Entry 5MWN (X-ray diffraction, 2.20 A resolution); this record covers chains B and C of the 7 polymer chains in the assembly.

== Chain B (and C) ==
Name: Type VI secretion protein
From: Escherichia coli
Notes: chain C of this document is another copy of the same molecule, construct and numbering; everything in this record applies to it too
UniProt: A0A0P7QEP7 (A0A0P7QEP7_ECOLX); residue numbers follow UniProt; this construct covers 1-315
Sequence (315 residues; numbered 1 to 315; the number before each row is that of its first residue):
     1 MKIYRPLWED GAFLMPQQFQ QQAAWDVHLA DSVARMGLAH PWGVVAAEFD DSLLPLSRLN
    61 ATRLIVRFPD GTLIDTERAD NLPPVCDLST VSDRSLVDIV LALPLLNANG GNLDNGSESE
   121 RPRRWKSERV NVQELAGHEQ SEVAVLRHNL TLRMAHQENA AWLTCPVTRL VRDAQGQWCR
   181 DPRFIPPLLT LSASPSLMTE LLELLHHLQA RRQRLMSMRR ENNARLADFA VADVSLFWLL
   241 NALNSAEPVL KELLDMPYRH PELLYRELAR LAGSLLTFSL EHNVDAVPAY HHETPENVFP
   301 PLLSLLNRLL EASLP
Differences from the reference sequence: conflict Leu-202 (Ala in A0A0P7QEP7)
Reported in the primary citation:
  - conformationally variable residues (order/disorder transition): Met-1 to Phe-19, Val-130 to Ala-144
  - self-association interface (contacts with another copy of this molecule): Met-1 to Phe-19, Val-130 to Ala-144

== Chain B / chain C interface ==
Contacting residue pairs (125):
  Trp-8(B) / Glu-134(C)
  Leu-14(B) / Leu-14(C)  hydrophobic
  Met-15(B) / Asp-10(C)
  Pro-16(B) / Trp-8(C)
  Pro-16(B) / Asp-10(C)
  Phe-19(B) / Trp-8(C)
  Phe-19(B) / Phe-19(C)  hydrophobic
  Gln-20(B) / Trp-8(C)
  Ala-23(B) / Gln-22(C)
  Asp-26(B) / Asp-26(C)
  Val-27(B) / Leu-29(C)  hydrophobic
  Ala-30(B) / Val-33(C)
  Ala-34(B) / Val-33(C)  hydrophobic
  Ala-34(B) / Met-36(C)  hydrophobic
  Leu-38(B) / Met-36(C)  hydrophobic
  Pro-41(B) / Met-36(C)  hydrophobic
  Arg-67(B) / Leu-29(C)
  Arg-67(B) / Met-36(C)
  Leu-73(B) / Arg-5(C)  hydrogen bond (backbone-side chain)
  Leu-73(B) / Trp-25(C)
  Leu-73(B) / His-28(C)
  Leu-73(B) / Ser-32(C)
  Asp-75(B) / His-28(C)  salt bridge
  Glu-77(B) / Met-1(C)
  Arg-78(B) / Met-1(C)
  Arg-78(B) / Lys-2(C)  hydrogen bond (backbone-backbone)
  Arg-78(B) / Ile-3(C)  hydrogen bond (backbone-backbone)
  Arg-78(B) / His-28(C)
  Ala-79(B) / Ile-3(C)
  Ala-79(B) / Arg-5(C)
  Ala-79(B) / Trp-25(C)  hydrophobic
  Asp-80(B) / Arg-5(C)  salt bridge
  Trp-125(B) / Leu-7(C)  hydrophobic
  Ser-127(B) / Leu-7(C)
  Val-130(B) / Tyr-4(C)  hydrophobic
  Val-132(B) / Gln-17(C)  hydrogen bond (backbone-side chain)
  Gln-133(B) / Ala-108(C)
  Gln-133(B) / Asn-109(C)  hydrogen bond (side chain-backbone)
  Gln-133(B) / Gly-110(C)
  Glu-134(B) / Pro-16(C)
  Glu-134(B) / Gln-17(C)
  Glu-134(B) / Gln-20(C)  hydrogen bond
  Glu-134(B) / Gly-110(C)
  Leu-135(B) / Gln-20(C)  hydrogen bond (backbone-side chain)
  Leu-135(B) / Asn-107(C)
  Leu-135(B) / Ala-108(C)
  Leu-135(B) / Gly-110(C)
  Leu-135(B) / Gly-111(C)  hydrogen bond (backbone-backbone)
  Leu-135(B) / Asn-112(C)  hydrogen bond (backbone-backbone)
  Leu-135(B) / Trp-125(C)  hydrophobic
  Ala-136(B) / Gln-20(C)
  Ala-136(B) / Gly-111(C)
  Ala-136(B) / Asn-112(C)  hydrogen bond (backbone-backbone)
  Ala-136(B) / Leu-113(C)  hydrogen bond (backbone-backbone)
  Ala-136(B) / Trp-125(C)
  Gly-137(B) / Gly-110(C)
  Gly-137(B) / Gly-111(C)  hydrogen bond (backbone-backbone)
  His-138(B) / Gly-111(C)
  Ser-141(B) / Met-15(C)
  Ser-141(B) / Gln-17(C)
  Val-143(B) / Gln-17(C)
  Ala-144(B) / Pro-6(C)
  Ala-144(B) / Leu-7(C)  hydrogen bond (backbone-backbone)
  Ala-144(B) / Glu-9(C)
  Val-145(B) / Tyr-4(C)  hydrophobic
  Val-145(B) / Arg-5(C)
  Leu-146(B) / Arg-5(C)  hydrogen bond (backbone-backbone)
  Leu-146(B) / Leu-7(C)  hydrophobic
  His-148(B) / Arg-5(C)  hydrogen bond
  Leu-189(B) / Met-36(C)  hydrophobic
  Arg-212(B) / Val-284(C)  hydrogen bond (side chain-backbone)
  Met-216(B) / Leu-276(C)
  Arg-219(B) / Leu-276(C)  hydrogen bond (side chain-backbone)
  Arg-219(B) / Thr-277(C)  hydrogen bond (side chain-backbone)
  Arg-219(B) / Ser-279(C)  hydrogen bond (side chain-backbone)
  Arg-219(B) / Leu-280(C)
  Arg-225(B) / Ser-279(C)
  Arg-225(B) / Leu-280(C)  hydrogen bond (backbone-backbone)
  Arg-225(B) / Glu-281(C)
  Leu-226(B) / Phe-278(C)
  Ala-227(B) / Thr-277(C)
  Ala-227(B) / Phe-278(C)  hydrogen bond (backbone-backbone)
  Ala-227(B) / Leu-280(C)  hydrophobic
  Phe-229(B) / Val-231(C)
  Phe-229(B) / Val-234(C)
  Phe-229(B) / Ser-235(C)  hydrogen bond (backbone-side chain)
  Phe-229(B) / Trp-238(C)  hydrophobic
  Phe-229(B) / Thr-277(C)
  Ala-230(B) / Val-234(C)
  Ala-230(B) / Trp-238(C)
  Val-234(B) / Trp-238(C)  hydrophobic
  Phe-237(B) / Trp-238(C)  hydrophobic
  Phe-237(B) / Thr-277(C)
  Phe-237(B) / Phe-278(C)  hydrophobic
  Trp-238(B) / Trp-238(C)
  Trp-238(B) / Asn-241(C)
  Leu-240(B) / Thr-277(C)
  Asn-241(B) / Ser-274(C)
  Asn-241(B) / Thr-277(C)
  Asn-244(B) / Gly-273(C)
  Asn-244(B) / Thr-277(C)  hydrogen bond
  Ser-245(B) / Arg-270(C)
  Ser-245(B) / Ser-274(C)
  Pro-248(B) / Ala-269(C)
  Pro-248(B) / Val-287(C)  hydrophobic
  Val-249(B) / Arg-266(C)
  Val-249(B) / Arg-270(C)
  Glu-252(B) / Tyr-265(C)
  Glu-252(B) / Arg-266(C)  salt bridge
  Leu-253(B) / Arg-266(C)
  Met-256(B) / Ala-39(C)  hydrophobic
  Met-256(B) / His-40(C)
  Tyr-258(B) / Arg-35(C)
  Arg-259(B) / Arg-35(C)
  Arg-259(B) / Met-36(C)
  Arg-259(B) / Gly-37(C)
  Arg-259(B) / Leu-38(C)
  Arg-259(B) / Ala-39(C)
  Arg-259(B) / Glu-262(C)  salt bridge
  Arg-259(B) / Arg-266(C)
  His-260(B) / Met-36(C)  hydrogen bond (backbone-backbone)
  Leu-263(B) / Gly-37(C)
  Leu-263(B) / Arg-266(C)
  Glu-267(B) / Arg-270(C)  salt bridge
  Arg-270(B) / Arg-270(C)
Other interface residues (no listed pair), chain B (74 interface residues in all): Val-33, Gly-71, Ile-74, Leu-113, Glu-139, Gln-140, Arg-147, Gln-213, Ala-224, Asp-233, Lys-251
Other interface residues (no listed pair), chain C (64 interface residues in all): Gln-18, Gln-21, Asp-285, Ala-289, Tyr-290, Ala-312

== Summary ==
The interface between chain B and chain C involves 74 residues on one side and 64 on the other, with 24
hydrogen bonds and 5 salt bridges. Polar contacts include Asp-75(B)/His-28(C), Asp-80(B)/Arg-5(C) and
Glu-252(B)/Arg-266(C). From the paper: conformational variability at Met-1(B) and Val-130(B); a
self-association interface involving Met-1(B) and Val-130(B).
Both chains are Type VI secretion protein (Escherichia coli). Entry 5MWN (Structure of the EAEC T6SS component
TssK N-terminal domain in complex with llama nanobodies nbK18 and ...) was determined by X-ray diffraction
(same publication as 5M2W, 5M2Y and 5M30).
